Entry 2VMB (X-ray diffraction, 1.95 A resolution); this record covers chain A.

Chain A:
Molecule: General secretion pathway protein F
From: Vibrio cholerae
UniProtKB: P45780 (GSPF_VIBCH); numbering as in UniProt (aligned over 56-170)
Sequence (123 residues; numbered 55 to 177; the number before each row is that of its first residue):
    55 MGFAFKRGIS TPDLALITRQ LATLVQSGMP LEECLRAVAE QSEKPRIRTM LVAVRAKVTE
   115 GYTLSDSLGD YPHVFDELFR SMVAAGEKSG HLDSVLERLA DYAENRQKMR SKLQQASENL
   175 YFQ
Disordered / not traced: 55, 177
Metal / ion sites: Ca2+ site 1: E97 (shared with 2 residues of chain B); Ca2+ site 2: E151, D155 (shared with 1 residue of chain B)
Swiss-Prot annotation at these positions:
  - binding site (Ca(2+)): E97, E151, D155

In short:
E151 and D155 form the Ca2+ site 2. UniProt lists 3 Ca2+-binding residues.
Chain A is General secretion pathway protein F (Vibrio cholerae); the structure, The three-dimensional
structure of the cytoplasmic domains of EpsF from the Type 2 Secretion System of ..., was determined by X-ray
diffraction together with 2VMA and 3C1Q from the same study.
